Entry 3UM3 (X-ray diffraction, 3.80 A resolution); this record covers chains A and B.

== Chain A ==
Name: BRO1 domain-containing protein BROX
Source organism: Homo sapiens
Notes: fragment: Brox bro1 domain 2-377
UniProtKB: Q5VW32 (BROX_HUMAN); numbering as in UniProt (aligned over 2-411)
Chain sequence (411 residues; each row starts with the number of its first residue):
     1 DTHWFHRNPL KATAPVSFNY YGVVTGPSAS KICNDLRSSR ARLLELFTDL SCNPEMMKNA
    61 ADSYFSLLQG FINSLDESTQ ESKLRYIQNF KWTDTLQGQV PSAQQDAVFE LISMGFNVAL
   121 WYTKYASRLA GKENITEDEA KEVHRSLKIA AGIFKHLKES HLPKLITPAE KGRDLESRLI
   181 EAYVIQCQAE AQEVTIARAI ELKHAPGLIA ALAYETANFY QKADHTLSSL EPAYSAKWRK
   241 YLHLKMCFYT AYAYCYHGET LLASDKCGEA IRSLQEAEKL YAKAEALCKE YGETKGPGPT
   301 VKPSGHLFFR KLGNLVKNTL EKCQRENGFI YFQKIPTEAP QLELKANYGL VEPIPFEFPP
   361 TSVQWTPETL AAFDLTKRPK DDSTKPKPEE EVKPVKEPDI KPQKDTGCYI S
Unresolved in the structure: 378-411
Construct notes: expression tag (1)
UniProt features mapped onto this chain:
  - modified residue: Lys283 (N6-acetyllysine), Cys408 (Cysteine methyl ester)
  - lipidation: Cys408 (S-farnesyl cysteine)
  - mutagenesis: His204 (H204A: Does not affect SYN2 interaction. Does not induce SYN2 ubiquitination. Does not affect recruitment to sites of rupture. Impairs NE repair), Leu350 (L350A: Loss of SYN2 interaction. Abolishes BROX recruitment to sites of nuclear envelope (NE) rupture. Impairs NE resealing. Does not induce SYN2 ubiquitination), Cys408 (C408S: Loss of association with the nuclear envelop. Abolishes its recruitment to rupture sites. Abolishes its repair function)
Reported in the primary citation:
  - conformationally variable residues (loop rearrangement): Tyr348
  - mutagenesis - H204A, Y348A: unchanged binding to Charged multivesicular body protein 4b (chain B)
  - specificity-determining residues: Tyr348 (by similarity / conservation)

== Chain B ==
Name: Charged multivesicular body protein 4b
Source organism: Homo sapiens
Notes: fragment: C-terminal tail of CHMP4B 121-224
UniProtKB: Q9H444 (CHM4B_HUMAN); numbering as in UniProt (aligned over 121-224)
Chain sequence (104 residues; each row starts with the number of its first residue):
   121 DNMDIDKVDE LMQDIADQQE LAEEISTAIS KPVGFGEEFD EDELMAELEE LEQEELDKNL
   181 LEISGPETVP LPNVPSIALP SKPAKKKEEE DDDMKELENW AGSM
Unresolved in the structure: 121-206
UniProt features mapped onto this chain:
  - modified residue (Phosphoserine): Ser184, Ser223
  - natural variant: Asp129 (D129V: In CTRCT31), Glu161 (E161K: In CTRCT31)
  - mutagenesis: Leu180 (L180C: No loss of interaction with CC2D1B and forms a disulfide bond locking the protein in its folded closed conformation when exposed to oxidizing conditions; when associated with C-54)

== Interface between chain A and chain B ==
Contacting residue pairs (23):
  Lys141(A) with Trp220(B); Met224(B)
  His144(A) with Trp220(B); Ala221(B)
  Arg145(A) with Met224(B), hydrogen bond (side chain-backbone)
  Val194(A) with Trp220(B), hydrophobic
  Thr195(A) with Leu217(B); Trp220(B)
  Arg198(A) with Trp220(B)
  Ala199(A) with Leu217(B), hydrophobic
  Leu202(A) with Glu216(B)
  His204(A) with Asp213(B), salt bridge; Glu216(B); Leu217(B)
  Ala205(A) with Glu210(B)
  Gly207(A) with Glu210(B)
  Leu208(A) with Met214(B), hydrophobic; Leu217(B), hydrophobic
  Leu212(A) with Leu217(B), hydrophobic
  Tyr348(A) with Met214(B), hydrophobic
  Leu350(A) with Met214(B), hydrophobic; Leu217(B), hydrophobic
  Ile354(A) with Met224(B)
Also at the interface, not in a pair above, chain A (18 interface residues in all): Lys148, Lys345
Also at the interface, not in a pair above, chain B (10 interface residues in all): Glu209, Glu218
Interface features reported in the paper:
  - residue pairs: Leu208(A)-Met214(B) (hydrophobic contact), Tyr348(A)-Met214(B) (hydrophobic contact)
  - interface residues, chain B: Met214(B), Leu217(B), Trp220(B), Met224(B)

== In short ==
18 residues of chain A face 10 of chain B across their interface, with 1 hydrogen bond and 1 salt bridge.
Among the polar pairs are His204(A)-Asp213(B) and Arg145(A)-Met224(B). The authors report hydrophobic contacts
between Leu208(A) and Met214(B) and Tyr348(A) and Met214(B). The paper reports that H204A and Y348A of chain A
leave binding to Charged multivesicular body protein 4b (chain B) unchanged; interface residues Met214(B),
Leu217(B) and Trp220(B) among others.
Chain A is BRO1 domain-containing protein BROX and chain B is Charged multivesicular body protein 4b, both
from Homo sapiens; the structure, Crystal structure of the Brox Bro1 domain in complex with the C-terminal
tail of CHMP4B, was determined by X-ray diffraction together with 3ULY, 3UM0, 3UM1 and 3UM2 from the same
study.
